PDB entry 3QNW | X-ray diffraction, 2.65 A resolution | chains B and C of the 9 polymer chains in the assembly

== Chain B ==
Name: Caspase-6
From: Homo sapiens
Notes: EC 3.4.22.59
Reference sequence: P55212 (CASP6_HUMAN); numbering as in UniProt (aligned over 194-293)
Chain sequence (100 residues; numbered 194 to 293; the number before each row is that of its first residue):
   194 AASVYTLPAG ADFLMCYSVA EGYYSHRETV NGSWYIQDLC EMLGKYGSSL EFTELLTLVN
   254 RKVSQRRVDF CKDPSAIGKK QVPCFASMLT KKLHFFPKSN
Disordered / not traced: 194-199, 293

== Chain C ==
Name: Caspase-6
From: Homo sapiens
Notes: EC 3.4.22.59
Reference sequence: P55212 (CASP6_HUMAN); residue numbers follow UniProt; this construct covers 24-179
Chain sequence (156 residues; numbered 24 to 179; the number before each row is that of its first residue):
    24 AFYKREMFDP AEKYKMDHRR RGIALIFNHE RFFWHLTLPE RRGTCADRDN LTRRFSDLGF
    84 EVKCFNDLKA EELLLKIHEV STVSHADADC FVCVFLSHGE GNHIYAYDAK IEIQTLTGLF
   144 KGDKCHSLVG KPKIFIIQAC RGNQHDVPVI PLDVVD
Disordered / not traced: 24-30, 164-179

== Interface between chain B and chain C ==
Residue-residue contacts - 11 pairs, chain B then chain C:
  Tyr-216(B) with Gly-145(C), hydrogen bond (side chain-backbone)
  Met-235(B) with Phe-31(C), hydrophobic
  Tyr-239(B) with Phe-31(C); Pro-33(C), hydrophobic
  Leu-243(B) with Pro-33(C), hydrophobic
  Leu-251(B) with Pro-33(C)
  Arg-254(B) with Phe-31(C); Asp-32(C), hydrogen bond (side chain-backbone); Glu-35(C), salt bridge
  Lys-255(B) with Phe-31(C)
  Lys-273(B) with Asp-146(C), salt bridge

== Overview ==
8 residues of chain B face 6 of chain C across their interface; the contacts include 2 hydrogen bonds and 2
salt bridges. Among the polar pairs are Arg-254(B)/Glu-35(C), Lys-273(B)/Asp-146(C) and Tyr-216(B)/Gly-145(C).
Chain B is Caspase-6 and chain C is Caspase-6, both from Homo sapiens; the structure, Caspase-6 in complex
with Z-VAD-FMK inhibitor, was determined by X-ray diffraction.
